PDB entry 1DNW | X-ray diffraction, 1.90 A resolution | chains A and B of the 4 polymer chains in the assembly

# Chain A (and B)
Protein: Myeloperoxidase
Organism: Homo sapiens
Notes: EC 1.11.1.7; fragment: myeloperoxidase light chain containing residues 1 to 104; chain B of this document is another copy of the same molecule, construct and numbering; everything in this record applies to it too
UniProt: P05164 (PERM_HUMAN); residues 1-104 here correspond to UniProt positions 167-270 (UniProt number = residue number + 166)
Chain sequence (104 residues; each row starts with the number of its first residue):
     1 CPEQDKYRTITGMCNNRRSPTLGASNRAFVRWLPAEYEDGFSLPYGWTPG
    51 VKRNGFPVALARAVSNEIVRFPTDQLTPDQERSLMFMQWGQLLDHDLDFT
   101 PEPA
Cystine bridges: Cys1-Cys14
Bound ions: Ca2+: Asp96 (shared with 4 residues of chain C)
Residues lining bound ligands:
  - cyanide ion (CYN): Gln91, Asp94, His95
  - heme (HEM): Met87, Gly90, Gln91, Asp94, Asp98, Phe99, Thr100
Curated features (UniProtKB/Swiss-Prot):
  - active site: His95 (Proton acceptor)
  - binding site (heme b): Asp94
  - binding site (Ca(2+)): Asp96

# How chain A and chain B interact
Residue-residue contacts (15):
  Arg18(A) with Glu36(B), salt bridge; Asn54(B)
  Ser19(A) with Pro34(B); Ala35(B), hydrogen bond (side chain-backbone)
  Pro20(A) with Gly40(B)
  Thr21(A) with Gly40(B)
  Leu22(A) with Pro34(B), hydrophobic
  Arg27(A) with Phe41(B)
  Pro34(A) with Ser19(B); Leu22(B), hydrophobic
  Ala35(A) with Ser19(B), hydrogen bond (backbone-side chain)
  Glu36(A) with Arg18(B), salt bridge
  Gly40(A) with Pro20(B); Thr21(B)
  Phe41(A) with Arg27(B)
Other interface residues (no listed pair), chain A (13 interface residues in all): Tyr37, Asn54
Other interface residues (no listed pair), chain B (14 interface residues in all): Asp39, Tyr45

# Overview
13 residues of chain A face 14 of chain B across their interface, with 2 hydrogen bonds and 2 salt bridges.
Among the polar pairs are Arg18(A)-Glu36(B) and Ser19(A)-Ala35(B). Bound to chain A: cyanide ion and heme.
Both chains are Myeloperoxidase (Homo sapiens). Entry 1DNW (Human myeloperoxidase-cyanide-thiocyanate complex)
was determined by X-ray diffraction (same publication as 1DNU, 1D5L and 1D7W).
